3MP5 - chains A and B; structure by X-ray diffraction, 2.25 A resolution.

== Chain A (and B) ==
Protein: Hydroxymethylglutaryl-CoA lyase
From: Homo sapiens
Notes: EC 4.1.3.4; chain B of this document is another copy of the same molecule, construct and numbering; everything in this record applies to it too
UniProt: P35914 (HMGCL_HUMAN); numbering as in UniProt (aligned over 28-325)
Sequence (298 residues; row label = number of the first residue in the row):
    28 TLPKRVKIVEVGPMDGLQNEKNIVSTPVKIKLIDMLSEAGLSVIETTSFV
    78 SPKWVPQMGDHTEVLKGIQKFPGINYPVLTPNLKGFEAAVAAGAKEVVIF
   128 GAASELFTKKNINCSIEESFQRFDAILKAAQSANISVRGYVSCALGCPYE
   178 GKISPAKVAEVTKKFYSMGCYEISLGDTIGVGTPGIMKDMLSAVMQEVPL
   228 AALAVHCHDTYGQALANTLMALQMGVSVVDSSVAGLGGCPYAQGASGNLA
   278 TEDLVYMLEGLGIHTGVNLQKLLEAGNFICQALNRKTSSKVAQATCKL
Unresolved in the structure: 324-325
Differences from the reference sequence: engineered mutation Met-41 (Arg in P35914)
UniProt features mapped onto this chain:
  - motif: Cys-323 to Leu-325 (Microbody targeting signal)
  - active site: Cys-266
  - binding site (a divalent metal cation): Asp-42, His-233, His-235, Asn-275
  - modified residue (N6-acetyllysine): Lys-48, Lys-111, Lys-137, Lys-179, Lys-324
  - natural variant: Glu-37 (E37K: In HMGCLD), Asp-42 (D42E: In HMGCLD; D42G: In HMGCLD; D42H: In HMGCLD), Lys-48 (K48N: In HMGCLD), Val-70 (V70L: In HMGCLD), Ser-75 (S75R: In HMGCLD), Ser-142 (S142F: In HMGCLD), Arg-165 (R165Q: In HMGCLD), Cys-174 (C174Y: In HMGCLD), Phe-192 (F192S: In HMGCLD), Ile-200 (I200F: In HMGCLD), Ser-201 (S201Y: In HMGCLD), Gly-203 (G203E: In HMGCLD), 4 further natural variant entries in UniProt
  - mutagenesis: Glu-37 (E37D: Normal activity), Asp-42 (D42A/N: Loss of activity, and reduced proton exchange rate), Glu-72 (E72A: Loss of activity, and reduced affinity for metal cofactor and substrate), Asp-204 (D204A: Reduced activity, and reduced affinity for metal cofactor and substrate), His-233 (H233A: Loss of activity, and reduced proton exchange rate), Cys-266 (C266A: Loss of activity), Glu-279 (E279A: Reduced thermal stability, but normal activity), Asp-280 (D280A: Normal activity), Cys-323 (C323S: Abolishes interchain homodimerization. Exhibits no DTT stimulated activity)
What the authors report for this chain:
  - Mg2+ coordination: Asp-42, His-235
  - binding site for 3-hydroxy-3-methylglutaryl-coenzyme A: Asp-42, Glu-72, Cys-266
  - conformationally variable residues (helix shift, loop rearrangement): Ala-129 to Cys-141, Leu-263 to Asn-275
  - self-association interface (contacts with another copy of this molecule): Leu-263 to Asn-275
  - catalytic residues: Cys-266 (proposed by the authors, not directly observed)
  - catalytic residues: Asp-42
  - mutagenesis - R41M, C266A: decreased catalytic activity (citing earlier work)
  - catalytic residues: His-233, His-235 (citing earlier work)
  - mutagenesis - K48N, K48Q: decreased catalytic activity
  - mutagenesis - K48N (Kd 20.9 mum), K48Q (Kd 13.4 mum): unchanged binding to HMG-CoA
  - post-translational modification sites: Lys-48 (citing earlier work)

== Chain A / chain B interface ==
Contacting residue pairs - 51 pairs, chain A then chain B:
  Val-208(A) / Tyr-283(B)  hydrogen bond (backbone-side chain)
  Thr-210(A) / Tyr-283(B)
  Thr-210(A) / Met-284(B)
  Thr-210(A) / Gly-287(B)
  Pro-211(A) / Leu-246(B)  hydrophobic
  Pro-211(A) / Met-284(B)
  Pro-211(A) / Leu-288(B)  hydrophobic
  Gly-212(A) / Leu-288(B)
  Asp-236(A) / Lys-317(B)  salt bridge
  Thr-237(A) / Lys-317(B)
  Thr-237(A) / Ala-321(B)
  Tyr-238(A) / Asp-280(B)
  Tyr-238(A) / Tyr-283(B)
  Tyr-238(A) / Lys-317(B)
  Tyr-238(A) / Val-318(B)
  Tyr-238(A) / Ala-321(B)
  Gly-239(A) / Leu-242(B)
  Gly-239(A) / Lys-317(B)
  Gln-240(A) / Leu-242(B)
  Gln-240(A) / Asp-280(B)  hydrogen bond (side chain-backbone)
  Gln-240(A) / Tyr-283(B)
  Gln-240(A) / Met-284(B)
  Leu-242(A) / Gly-239(B)
  Leu-242(A) / Gln-240(B)
  Gln-250(A) / Gln-250(B)  hydrogen bond
  Gln-270(A) / Ala-321(B)
  Gln-270(A) / Thr-322(B)  hydrogen bond (side chain-backbone)
  Gln-270(A) / Cys-323(B)  hydrogen bond (side chain-backbone)
  Gly-271(A) / Gln-320(B)
  Ala-272(A) / Lys-317(B)
  Ala-272(A) / Gln-320(B)
  Ala-272(A) / Ala-321(B)  hydrophobic
  Ser-273(A) / Lys-317(B)  hydrogen bond
  Asp-280(A) / Gln-240(B)  hydrogen bond (backbone-side chain)
  Tyr-283(A) / Val-208(B)  hydrogen bond (side chain-backbone)
  Tyr-283(A) / Thr-210(B)
  Tyr-283(A) / Tyr-238(B)  hydrophobic
  Tyr-283(A) / Gln-240(B)
  Met-284(A) / Thr-210(B)
  Met-284(A) / Pro-211(B)
  Met-284(A) / Gln-240(B)
  Gly-287(A) / Thr-210(B)
  Leu-288(A) / Pro-211(B)  hydrophobic
  Leu-288(A) / Gly-212(B)
  Lys-317(A) / Asp-236(B)  salt bridge
  Lys-317(A) / Thr-237(B)
  Lys-317(A) / Tyr-238(B)
  Lys-317(A) / Gly-239(B)
  Val-318(A) / Tyr-238(B)  hydrophobic
  Ala-321(A) / Thr-237(B)
  Ala-321(A) / Tyr-238(B)  hydrophobic
Other interface residues (no listed pair), chain A (25 interface residues in all): Ala-243, Leu-246
Other interface residues (no listed pair), chain B (25 interface residues in all): Ala-243, Met-247

== Overview ==
Chain A and chain B each contribute 25 residues to their interface, with 8 hydrogen bonds and 2 salt bridges.
Polar contacts include Asp-236(A)/Lys-317(B), Val-208(A)/Tyr-283(B) and Gln-240(A)/Asp-280(B). The paper
reports catalytic residues Cys-266(A), Asp-42(A) and His-233(A) among others; R41M, C266A and K48N of chain A,
among others, reduce catalytic activity.
Both chains are Hydroxymethylglutaryl-CoA lyase (Homo sapiens). Entry 3MP5 (Crystal Structure of Human Lyase
R41M in complex with HMG-CoA) was determined by X-ray diffraction together with 3MP4 from the same study.
